6E8G - chains SB and UB of the 72 polymer chains in the assembly; structure by electron microscopy, 2.90 A resolution.

== Chain SB (and UB) ==
Name: Charged multivesicular body protein 1b
From: Homo sapiens
Notes: chain UB of this document is another copy of the same molecule, construct and numbering; everything in this record applies to it too
UniProt: Q7LBR1 (CHM1B_HUMAN); residues 1-199 here = UniProt positions 1-199
Amino-acid sequence (199 residues; each row starts with the number of its first residue):
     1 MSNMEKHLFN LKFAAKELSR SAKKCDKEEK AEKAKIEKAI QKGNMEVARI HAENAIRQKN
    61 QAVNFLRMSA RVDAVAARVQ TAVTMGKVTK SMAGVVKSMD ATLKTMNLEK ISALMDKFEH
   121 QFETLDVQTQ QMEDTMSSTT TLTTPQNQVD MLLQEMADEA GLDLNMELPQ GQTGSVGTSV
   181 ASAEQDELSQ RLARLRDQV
Disordered / not traced: 1-3, 165-186
Differences from the reference sequence: engineered mutation Glu-37 (Lys in Q7LBR1)
Curated features (UniProtKB/Swiss-Prot):
  - region: Met-132 to Met-156 (Interaction with IST1), Gly-174 to Val-199 (Interaction with SPAST), Val-180 to Val-199 (Interaction with VTA1), Val-180 to Arg-196 (Interaction with VPS4A, MITD1 and STAMBP), Ala-183 to Val-199 (Interaction with VPS4B)
  - motif: Asp-186 to Arg-196 (MIT-interacting motif)
  - mutagenesis: Asp-158 to Glu-159 (Diminishes interaction with VPS4B), Thr-178 (T178R: Abolishes interaction with SPAST and no effect on interaction with VPS4A; when associated with R-181 and R-184), Ala-181 (A181R: Abolishes interaction with SPAScT and no effect on interaction with VPS4A; when associated with R-178 and R-184), Glu-184 (E184A: Decreases interaction with SPAST; E184R: Abolishes interaction with SPAST and no effect on interaction with VPS4A; when associated with R-178 and R-181), Leu-188 (L188A: Abolishes interaction with SPAST and VPS4A; when associated with A-192), Leu-192 (L192A: Abolishes interaction with SPAST and VPS4A; when associated with A-188; L192A: Abolishes interaction with VPS4B), Leu-195 (L195A: Abolishes interaction with VPS4B)

== Interface between chain SB and chain UB ==
Residue-residue contacts (57; chain SB residue first):
  Met-4(SB) with Ser-98(UB); Met-99(UB), hydrophobic
  His-7(SB) with Ser-91(UB); Gly-94(UB); Val-95(UB)
  Asn-10(SB) with Ser-91(UB)
  Leu-11(SB) with Ser-91(UB)
  Ala-14(SB) with Val-88(UB), hydrophobic
  Leu-18(SB) with Thr-84(UB)
  Ser-21(SB) with Gln-80(UB)
  Lys-42(SB) with Lys-30(UB)
  Glu-46(SB) with Val-63(UB)
  Val-47(SB) with Val-63(UB), hydrophobic; Leu-66(UB), hydrophobic
  Ile-50(SB) with Val-63(UB); Leu-66(UB), hydrophobic; Arg-67(UB)
  His-51(SB) with Leu-66(UB)
  Glu-53(SB) with Arg-71(UB), salt bridge
  Asn-54(SB) with Ala-70(UB)
  Arg-57(SB) with Asp-73(UB), salt bridge; Ala-74(UB)
  Gln-58(SB) with Asp-73(UB)
  Gln-61(SB) with Ala-77(UB)
  Phe-65(SB) with Gln-80(UB); Thr-81(UB)
  Met-68(SB) with Thr-81(UB), hydrogen bond
  Val-72(SB) with Val-88(UB), hydrophobic
  Val-79(SB) with Val-95(UB), hydrophobic
  Thr-89(SB) with Ile-111(UB)
  Met-92(SB) with Met-115(UB), hydrophobic; Phe-118(UB), hydrophobic
  Ala-93(SB) with Leu-114(UB), hydrophobic
  Val-95(SB) with Phe-118(UB), hydrophobic
  Val-96(SB) with Leu-114(UB), hydrophobic; Lys-117(UB); Phe-118(UB), hydrophobic; Gln-121(UB)
  Met-99(SB) with Gln-121(UB); Phe-122(UB), hydrophobic; Leu-125(UB), hydrophobic
  Asp-100(SB) with Lys-117(UB), salt bridge; Gln-121(UB)
  Leu-103(SB) with Gln-121(UB); Thr-124(UB); Gln-128(UB)
  Leu-108(SB) with Thr-124(UB); Gln-128(UB); Gln-131(UB)
  Ile-111(SB) with Gln-128(UB); Gln-131(UB)
  Ser-112(SB) with Gln-131(UB), hydrogen bond
  Met-115(SB) with Met-132(UB), hydrophobic; Thr-135(UB)
  Phe-118(SB) with Thr-139(UB)
  Glu-119(SB) with Ser-138(UB), hydrogen bond; Thr-139(UB)
Also at the interface, not in a pair above, chain SB (38 interface residues in all): Val-75, Phe-122, Asp-126
Also at the interface, not in a pair above, chain UB (38 interface residues in all): Met-85, Lys-90, Met-92, Val-127, Leu-142

== Summary ==
Chain SB and chain UB each contribute 38 residues to their interface; the contacts include 3 hydrogen bonds
and 3 salt bridges. Polar pairs include Glu-53(SB)/Arg-71(UB), Arg-57(SB)/Asp-73(UB) and
Asp-100(SB)/Lys-117(UB). UniProt lists 8 mutagenesis sites on chain SB.
Chain SB and chain UB are both Charged multivesicular body protein 1b (Homo sapiens); the structure, CryoEM
reconstruction of IST1-CHMP1B copolymer filament bound to ssDNA at 2.9 Angstrom resolution, was determined by
electron microscopy.
